6ZH5 - chains I and T of the 24 polymer chains in the assembly; structure by electron microscopy, 2.70 A resolution.

# Chain I (and T)
Protein: Ferritin
From: Mus musculus
Notes: engineered mutation(s): GDIESAQSDEEVE; chain T of this document is another copy of the same molecule, construct and numbering; everything in this record applies to it too
UniProtKB: Q9CPX4 (Q9CPX4_MOUSE); residue numbers follow UniProt; this construct covers 1-183
Sequence (216 residues; row label = number of the first residue in the row; numbers below 1 keep their minus sign (Met-19 is residue -19)):
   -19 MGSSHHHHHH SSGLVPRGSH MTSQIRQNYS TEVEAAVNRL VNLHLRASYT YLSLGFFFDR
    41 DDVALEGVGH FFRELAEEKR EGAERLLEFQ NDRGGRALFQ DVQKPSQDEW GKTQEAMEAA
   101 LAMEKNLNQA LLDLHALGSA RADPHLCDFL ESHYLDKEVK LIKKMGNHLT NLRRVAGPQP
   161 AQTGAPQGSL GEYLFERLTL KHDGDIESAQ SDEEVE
Disordered / not traced: -19 to 1, 157-168, 192-196
Construct notes: initiating methionine (-19); expression tag (-18 to 0, 184-196)
Metal / ion sites: Fe ion: Glu131 (shared with 1 residue of chain M; Glu131(T) of chain T)

# How chain I and chain T interact
Residue-residue contacts - 28 pairs, chain I then chain T:
  Gln4(I) - Lys105(T)  hydrogen bond (backbone-side chain)
  Gln4(I) - Gly146(T)  hydrogen bond (side chain-backbone)
  Gln4(I) - Leu149(T)
  Gln4(I) - Thr150(T)
  Gln4(I) - Arg153(T)  hydrogen bond
  Ile5(I) - Ile142(T)
  Ile5(I) - Lys143(T)
  Ile5(I) - Gly146(T)
  Arg6(I) - Lys105(T)
  Gln7(I) - Lys105(T)  hydrogen bond (side chain-backbone)
  Gln7(I) - Asn108(T)  hydrogen bond
  Gln7(I) - Gln109(T)
  Gln7(I) - Ile142(T)
  Asn8(I) - Leu112(T)
  Asn71(I) - Lys143(T)
  Asp72(I) - Val139(T)
  Asp72(I) - Lys140(T)  salt bridge
  Asp72(I) - Lys143(T)
  Arg73(I) - Val139(T)
  Pro124(I) - Leu112(T)
  Pro124(I) - His115(T)
  Pro124(I) - Glu131(T)
  Pro124(I) - Leu135(T)  hydrophobic
  His125(I) - Asp136(T)  salt bridge
  His125(I) - Val139(T)
  Cys127(I) - Glu131(T)  hydrogen bond
  Asp128(I) - Glu131(T)
  Glu131(I) - Glu131(T)
Other interface residues (no listed pair), chain T (18 interface residues in all): Leu101, Asn147

# In short
13 residues of chain I face 18 of chain T across their interface; the contacts include 6 hydrogen bonds and 2
salt bridges. Polar pairs include Asp72(I)-Lys140(T), His125(I)-Asp136(T) and Gln4(I)-Lys105(T).
Both chains are Ferritin (Mus musculus). Entry 6ZH5 (Folding of an iron binding peptide in response to
sedimentation is resolved using ferritin as a ...) was determined by electron microscopy (same publication as
6ZLQ, 6ZLG and 6Z3D).
